PDB entry 8SXF | electron microscopy, 3.92 A resolution | chains A and B of the 5 polymer chains in the assembly

[Chain A (and B)]
Protein: Probable carboxyl-terminal protease
Source organism: Pseudomonas aeruginosa
Notes: chain B of this document is another copy of the same molecule, construct and numbering; everything in this record applies to it too
Reference sequence: Q9HU50 (Q9HU50_PSEAE); residue numbers follow UniProt; this construct covers 38-436
Chain sequence (403 residues; row label = number of the first residue in the row):
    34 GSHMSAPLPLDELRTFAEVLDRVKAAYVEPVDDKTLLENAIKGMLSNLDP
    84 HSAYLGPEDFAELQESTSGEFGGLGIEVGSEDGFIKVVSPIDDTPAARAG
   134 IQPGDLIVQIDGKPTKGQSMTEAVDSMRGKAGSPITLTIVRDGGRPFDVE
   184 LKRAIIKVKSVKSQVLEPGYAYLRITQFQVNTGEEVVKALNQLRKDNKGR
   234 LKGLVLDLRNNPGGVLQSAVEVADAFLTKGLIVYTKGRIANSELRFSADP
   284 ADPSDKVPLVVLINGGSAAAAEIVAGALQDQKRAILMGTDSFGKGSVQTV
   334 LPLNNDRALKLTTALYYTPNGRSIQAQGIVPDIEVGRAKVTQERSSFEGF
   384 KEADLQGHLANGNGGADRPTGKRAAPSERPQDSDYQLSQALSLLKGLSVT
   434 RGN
Not modelled in the structure: 34-37, 376-410 (chain B: 34-37, 372-409)
Differences from the reference sequence: expression tag (34-37); engineered mutation Ala302 (Ser in Q9HU50)
What the authors report for this chain:
  - mutagenesis - L46A, A50V: unchanged catalytic activity on PA1198
  - mutagenesis - L46K, A50K: abolished catalytic activity on PA1198
  - catalytic residues: Lys327
  - catalytic residues: His84 (proposed by the authors, not directly observed)
  - mutagenesis - S302A, K327A: abolished catalytic activity
  - mutagenesis - H84A, Q331A: decreased catalytic activity
  - mutagenesis - G246M, F325A: decreased catalytic activity on PA1198
  - mutagenesis - S302A (0.76 +/- 0.16 uM): unchanged binding to TPR repeat-containing protein PA4667
  - catalytic residues: Gln331 (citing earlier work)

[Interface between chain A and chain B]
Pairs across the interface (82; chain A residue first):
  Pro42(A) - Asp66(B)
  Glu45(A) - Lys67(B)
  Glu45(A) - Leu70(B)
  Glu45(A) - Glu71(B)
  Leu46(A) - Leu70(B)
  Phe49(A) - Ala73(B)  hydrophobic
  Phe49(A) - Ile74(B)  hydrophobic
  Phe49(A) - Met77(B)  hydrophobic
  Glu51(A) - Leu336(B)
  Glu51(A) - Asn337(B)  hydrogen bond
  Val52(A) - Met77(B)  hydrophobic
  Val52(A) - Leu336(B)  hydrophobic
  Leu53(A) - Met77(B)  hydrophobic
  Arg55(A) - Leu334(B)
  Arg55(A) - Pro335(B)  hydrogen bond (side chain-backbone)
  Val56(A) - Leu78(B)  hydrophobic
  Lys57(A) - Arg271(B)  hydrogen bond (backbone-side chain)
  Ala58(A) - Arg271(B)  hydrogen bond (backbone-side chain)
  Ala58(A) - Ile272(B)
  Ala59(A) - Arg271(B)
  Ala59(A) - Ile272(B)  hydrophobic
  Ala59(A) - Thr346(B)
  Tyr60(A) - Leu81(B)  hydrophobic
  Tyr60(A) - Asp82(B)
  Tyr60(A) - Arg271(B)  hydrogen bond (backbone-side chain)
  Tyr60(A) - Leu344(B)  hydrophobic
  Val61(A) - Arg271(B)
  Val61(A) - Thr345(B)
  Val61(A) - Thr346(B)
  Val61(A) - Ala347(B)
  Pro63(A) - Arg271(B)
  Asp66(A) - Glu45(B)
  Lys67(A) - Glu45(B)
  Leu69(A) - Met77(B)
  Leu70(A) - Glu45(B)
  Leu70(A) - Phe49(B)  hydrophobic
  Asn72(A) - Gly76(B)
  Asn72(A) - Met77(B)
  Asn72(A) - Asn80(B)
  Asn72(A) - Leu81(B)
  Ala73(A) - Ala73(B)
  Ala73(A) - Met77(B)
  Ile74(A) - Phe49(B)  hydrophobic
  Ile74(A) - Val52(B)  hydrophobic
  Gly76(A) - Asn72(B)
  Gly76(A) - Gly76(B)
  Met77(A) - Phe49(B)  hydrophobic
  Met77(A) - Leu53(B)  hydrophobic
  Met77(A) - Leu69(B)
  Met77(A) - Asn72(B)
  Met77(A) - Ala73(B)  hydrophobic
  Leu78(A) - Val56(B)  hydrophobic
  Asn80(A) - Asn72(B)  hydrogen bond (backbone-side chain)
  Asn80(A) - Gly76(B)
  Leu81(A) - Val56(B)  hydrophobic
  Leu81(A) - Tyr60(B)  hydrogen bond (backbone-side chain)
  Leu81(A) - Leu69(B)  hydrophobic
  Leu81(A) - Asn72(B)
  Asp82(A) - Tyr60(B)  hydrogen bond
  Arg271(A) - Lys57(B)  hydrogen bond (side chain-backbone)
  Arg271(A) - Ala58(B)  hydrogen bond (side chain-backbone)
  Arg271(A) - Tyr60(B)
  Arg271(A) - Val61(B)
  Arg271(A) - Glu62(B)
  Arg271(A) - Pro63(B)
  Ile272(A) - Ala58(B)
  Ile272(A) - Ala59(B)  hydrophobic
  Leu334(A) - Arg55(B)
  Pro335(A) - Arg55(B)
  Leu336(A) - Glu51(B)
  Leu336(A) - Val52(B)  hydrophobic
  Leu336(A) - Arg55(B)
  Leu342(A) - Val52(B)  hydrophobic
  Leu342(A) - Val56(B)  hydrophobic
  Leu344(A) - Ala59(B)
  Leu344(A) - Tyr60(B)  hydrophobic
  Thr345(A) - Tyr60(B)
  Thr345(A) - Val61(B)
  Thr346(A) - Tyr60(B)
  Thr346(A) - Val61(B)
  Ala347(A) - Val61(B)
  Leu348(A) - Val61(B)  hydrophobic
Interface residues without a listed pair, chain A (44 interface residues in all): Thr48, Glu62, Val64, Glu71, Lys75
Interface residues without a listed pair, chain B (47 interface residues in all): Pro42, Leu46, Thr48, Val64, Lys75, Tyr87, Arg340, Leu342, Leu348

[Summary]
Chain A and chain B form an interface of 44 and 47 residues respectively; the contacts include 10 hydrogen
bonds. Among the polar pairs are Glu51(A)-Asn337(B), Arg55(A)-Pro335(B) and Lys57(A)-Arg271(B). From the
paper: catalytic residues Lys327(A), His84(A) and Gln331(A); L46K and A50K of chain A abolish catalytic
activity on PA1198; 10 substitutions were tested in all.
Chain A and chain B are both Probable carboxyl-terminal protease (Pseudomonas aeruginosa); the structure, The
C-terminal protease CtpA-LbcA complex of pseudomonas aeruginosa with the TPR at the high position, was
determined by electron microscopy (same publication as 8SXE, 8SXG and 8SXH).
